5VK0 - chains A and B; structure by X-ray diffraction, 1.80 A resolution.

== Chain A ==
Name: E3 ubiquitin-protein ligase Mdm2
Notes: EC 2.3.2.27
Reference sequence: Q00987 (MDM2_HUMAN); residues 25-109 here = UniProt positions 25-109
Chain sequence (85 residues; numbered 25 to 109; the number before each row is that of its first residue):
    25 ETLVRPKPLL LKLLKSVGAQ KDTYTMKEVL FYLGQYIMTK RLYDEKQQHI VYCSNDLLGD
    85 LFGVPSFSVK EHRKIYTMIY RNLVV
UniProt features mapped onto this chain:
  - mutagenesis: Gly-58 (G58A: No effect on its ability to induce apoptosis)

== Chain B ==
Name: Lysine-cysteine side chain dithiocarbamate stapled peptide inhibitor PMI
Chain sequence (14 residues; numbered 0 to 13; the number before each row is that of its first residue; numbering starts at 0):
     0 XTSFAEYWXL LSCX
Modified positions: ACE (acetyl group) at position 0; 9E7 (N~6~-(sulfanylmethyl)-L-lysine) at position 8; NH2 (amino group) at position 13
Covalent attachments: covalent link 9E7_8/Cys-12

== Chain A / chain B interface ==
Residue-residue contacts (17):
  Leu-54(A) / Trp-7(B)  hydrogen bond (backbone-side chain)
  Leu-54(A) / Leu-10(B)  hydrophobic
  Leu-57(A) / Trp-7(B)  hydrophobic
  Gly-58(A) / Trp-7(B)
  Ile-61(A) / Phe-3(B)  hydrophobic
  Met-62(A) / Phe-3(B)  hydrophobic
  Met-62(A) / Ala-4(B)
  Gln-72(A) / Phe-3(B)  hydrogen bond (side chain-backbone)
  His-73(A) / Tyr-6(B)
  Val-93(A) / Phe-3(B)  hydrophobic
  Val-93(A) / Tyr-6(B)
  Val-93(A) / Trp-7(B)
  Val-93(A) / Leu-10(B)  hydrophobic
  His-96(A) / Leu-9(B)
  His-96(A) / Leu-10(B)
  Tyr-100(A) / Leu-10(B)  hydrogen bond (side chain-backbone)
  Tyr-100(A) / Ser-11(B)
Also at the interface, not in a pair above, chain A (13 interface residues in all): Tyr-67, Lys-94, Ile-99
Also at the interface, not in a pair above, chain B (9 interface residues in all): Thr-1, Ser-2
From the paper, about this interface:
  - interface residues, chain B: Phe-3(B), Trp-7(B), Leu-10(B) (citing earlier work)

== Summary ==
13 residues of chain A and 9 residues of chain B are in contact; the contacts include 3 hydrogen bonds. Among
the polar pairs are Leu-54(A)/Trp-7(B), Gln-72(A)/Phe-3(B) and Tyr-100(A)/Leu-10(B). From UniProt: one
mutagenesis site on chain A. The paper reports interface residues Phe-3(B), Trp-7(B) and Leu-10(B).
Here chain A is E3 ubiquitin-protein ligase Mdm2 and chain B is Lysine-cysteine side chain dithiocarbamate
stapled peptide inhibitor PMI. Entry 5VK0 (Crystal structure of human MDM2 in complex with a 12-mer
lysine-cysteine side chain dithiocarbamate stapled peptide ...) was determined by X-ray diffraction (same
publication as 5VK1).
